PDB entry 8U9R | X-ray diffraction, 3.34 A resolution | chains A and F of the 14 polymer chains in the assembly

Chain A:
Name: DNA-directed RNA polymerase II subunit RPB1
Organism: Saccharomyces cerevisiae
Notes: EC 2.7.7.6
UniProt: P04050 (RPB1_YEAST); numbering as in UniProt (aligned over 1-1733)
Chain sequence (1733 residues; numbered 1 to 1733; the number before each row is that of its first residue):
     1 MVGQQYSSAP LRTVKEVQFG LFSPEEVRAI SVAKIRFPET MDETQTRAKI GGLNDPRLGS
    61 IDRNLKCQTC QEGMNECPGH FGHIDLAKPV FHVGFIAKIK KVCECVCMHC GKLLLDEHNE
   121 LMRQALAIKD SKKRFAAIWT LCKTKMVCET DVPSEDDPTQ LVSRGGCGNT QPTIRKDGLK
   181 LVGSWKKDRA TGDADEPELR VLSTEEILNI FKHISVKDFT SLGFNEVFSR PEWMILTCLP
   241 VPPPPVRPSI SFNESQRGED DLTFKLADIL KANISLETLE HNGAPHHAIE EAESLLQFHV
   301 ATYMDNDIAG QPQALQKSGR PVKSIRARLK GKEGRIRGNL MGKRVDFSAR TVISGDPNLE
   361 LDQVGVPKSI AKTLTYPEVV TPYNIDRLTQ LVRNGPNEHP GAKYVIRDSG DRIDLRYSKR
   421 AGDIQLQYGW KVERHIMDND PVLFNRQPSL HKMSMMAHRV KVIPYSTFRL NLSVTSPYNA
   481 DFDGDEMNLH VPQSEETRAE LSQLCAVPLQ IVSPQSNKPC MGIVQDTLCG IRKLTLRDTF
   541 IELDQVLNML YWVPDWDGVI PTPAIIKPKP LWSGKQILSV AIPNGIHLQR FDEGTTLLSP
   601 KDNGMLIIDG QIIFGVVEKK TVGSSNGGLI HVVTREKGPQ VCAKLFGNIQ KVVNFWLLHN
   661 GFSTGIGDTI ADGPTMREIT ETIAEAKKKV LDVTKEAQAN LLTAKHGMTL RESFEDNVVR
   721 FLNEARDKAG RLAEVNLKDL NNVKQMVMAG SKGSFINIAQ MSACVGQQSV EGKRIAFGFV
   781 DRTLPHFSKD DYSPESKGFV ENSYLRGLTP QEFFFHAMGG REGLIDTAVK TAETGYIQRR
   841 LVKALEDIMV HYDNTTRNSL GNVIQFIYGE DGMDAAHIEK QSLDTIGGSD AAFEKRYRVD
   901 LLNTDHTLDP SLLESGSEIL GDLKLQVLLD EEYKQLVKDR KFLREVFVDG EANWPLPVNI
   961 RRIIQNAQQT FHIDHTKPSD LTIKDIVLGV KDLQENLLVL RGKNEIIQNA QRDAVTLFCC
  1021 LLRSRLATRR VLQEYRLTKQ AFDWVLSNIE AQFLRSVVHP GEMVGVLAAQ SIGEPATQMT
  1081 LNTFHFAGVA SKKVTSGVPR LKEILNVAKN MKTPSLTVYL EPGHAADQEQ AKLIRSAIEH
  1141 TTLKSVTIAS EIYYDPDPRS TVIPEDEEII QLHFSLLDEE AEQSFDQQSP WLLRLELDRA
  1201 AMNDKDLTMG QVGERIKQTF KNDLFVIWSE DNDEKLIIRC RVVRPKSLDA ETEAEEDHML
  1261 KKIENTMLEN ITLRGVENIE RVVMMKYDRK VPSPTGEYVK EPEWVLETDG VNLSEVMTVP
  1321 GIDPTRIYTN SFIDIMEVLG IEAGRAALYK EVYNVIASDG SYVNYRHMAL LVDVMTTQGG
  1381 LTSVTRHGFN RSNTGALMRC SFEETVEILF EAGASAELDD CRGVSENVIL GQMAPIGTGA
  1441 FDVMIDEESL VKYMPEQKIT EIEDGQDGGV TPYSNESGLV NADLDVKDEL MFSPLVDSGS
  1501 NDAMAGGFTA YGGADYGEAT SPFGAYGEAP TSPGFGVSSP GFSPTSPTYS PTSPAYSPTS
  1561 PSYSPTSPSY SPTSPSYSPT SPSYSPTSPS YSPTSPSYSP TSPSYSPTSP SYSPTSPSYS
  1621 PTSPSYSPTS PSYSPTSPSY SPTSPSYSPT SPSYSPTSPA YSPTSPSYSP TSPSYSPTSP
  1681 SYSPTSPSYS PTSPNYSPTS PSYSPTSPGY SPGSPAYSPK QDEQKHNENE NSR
Disordered / not traced: 1-2, 154-162, 166, 187-197, 253-255, 319-320, 336, 1157-1160, 1173-1186, 1244-1254, 1455-1733
Bound ions: Zn2+ site 1: Cys-67, Cys-70, Cys-77, His-80; Zn2+ site 2 near Cys-167 (its only coordinating residue here); Mg2+ site 1: Asp-481, Asp-483, Asp-485 (together with ATP); Mg2+ site 2: Asp-481, Asp-483 (together with ATP)
Small-molecule neighbours: ATP (adenosine-5'-triphosphate): Arg-446, Pro-448, Asn-479, Asp-481, Asp-483, Asp-485, Thr-827, Gln-1078, Leu-1081, Phe-1084, His-1085
Swiss-Prot annotation at these positions:
  - region: Pro-248 to Asp-260 (Lid loop), Asn-306 to Lys-323 (Rudder loop), Pro-810 to Glu-822 (Bridging helix)
  - binding site (Zn(2+)): Cys-67, Cys-70, Cys-77, His-80, Cys-107, Cys-110, Cys-148, Cys-167
  - binding site (Mg(2+)): Asp-481, Asp-483, Asp-485
  - modified residue: Thr-1471 (Phosphothreonine)
  - cross-link (Glycyl lysine isopeptide (Lys-Gly)): Lys-695 (interchain with G-Cter in ubiquitin), Lys-1246 (interchain with G-Cter in ubiquitin), Lys-1350 (interchain with G-Cter in ubiquitin)
Reported in the primary citation:
  - Mg2+ coordination: Asp-481, Asp-483, Asp-485
  - binding site for ATP: Arg-446, Asn-479, Gln-1078, Leu-1081, Phe-1084, His-1085
  - specificity-determining residues: Arg-446
  - contacts within the chain: Thr-834/Thr-1077 (hydrogen bond)

Chain F:
Name: DNA-directed RNA polymerases I, II, and III subunit RPABC2
Organism: Saccharomyces cerevisiae
UniProt: P20435 (RPAB2_YEAST); residue numbers follow UniProt; this construct covers 1-155
Chain sequence (155 residues; each row starts with the number of its first residue):
     1 MSDYEEAFND GNENFEDFDV EHFSDEETYE EKPQFKDGET TDANGKTIVT GGNGPEDFQQ
    61 HEQIRRKTLK EKAIPKDQRA TTPYMTKYER ARILGTRALQ ISMNAPVFVD LEGETDPLRI
   121 AMKELAEKKI PLVIRRYLPD GSFEDWSVEE LIVDL
Disordered / not traced: 1-70
Swiss-Prot annotation at these positions:
  - region: Leu-111 to Leu-132 (Leucine-zipper)
  - modified residue: Ser-24 (Phosphoserine)

How chain A and chain F interact:
Contacting residue pairs (75):
  Val-379(A) / Ser-102(F)
  Val-380(A) / Asn-104(F)  hydrogen bond (backbone-side chain)
  Thr-381(A) / Asn-104(F)  hydrogen bond
  Pro-382(A) / Asn-104(F)
  Tyr-383(A) / Ile-101(F)
  Tyr-383(A) / Val-107(F)
  Tyr-383(A) / Leu-111(F)  hydrophobic
  Tyr-383(A) / Thr-115(F)
  Gly-429(A) / Asn-104(F)
  Ser-494(A) / Leu-99(F)
  Glu-495(A) / Ala-98(F)
  Glu-495(A) / Leu-99(F)
  Glu-495(A) / Asp-116(F)
  Glu-495(A) / Leu-118(F)
  Glu-496(A) / Gly-95(F)
  Glu-496(A) / Leu-99(F)
  Ala-499(A) / Gly-95(F)
  Ala-499(A) / Leu-118(F)  hydrophobic
  Gln-503(A) / Arg-90(F)
  Gln-503(A) / Ala-91(F)
  Leu-504(A) / Lys-87(F)
  Leu-504(A) / Tyr-88(F)  hydrophobic
  Leu-504(A) / Ala-91(F)  hydrophobic
  His-851(A) / Pro-139(F)
  Tyr-852(A) / Thr-81(F)
  Tyr-852(A) / Glu-89(F)  hydrogen bond
  Tyr-852(A) / Arg-136(F)
  Tyr-852(A) / Tyr-137(F)
  Asp-853(A) / Leu-138(F)
  Asp-853(A) / Pro-139(F)
  Arg-857(A) / Pro-139(F)
  Arg-1001(A) / Ala-80(F)
  Arg-1001(A) / Thr-82(F)  hydrogen bond
  Arg-1001(A) / Pro-83(F)
  Leu-1054(A) / Tyr-84(F)
  Arg-1055(A) / Asp-154(F)  salt bridge
  His-1059(A) / Thr-86(F)
  His-1059(A) / Lys-87(F)  hydrogen bond (side chain-backbone)
  Pro-1060(A) / Thr-86(F)
  Gly-1061(A) / Tyr-88(F)
  Glu-1062(A) / Lys-87(F)  salt bridge
  Glu-1062(A) / Tyr-88(F)  hydrogen bond
  Met-1433(A) / Arg-92(F)
  Gly-1437(A) / Tyr-88(F)
  Thr-1438(A) / Tyr-88(F)
  Thr-1438(A) / Arg-92(F)
  Phe-1441(A) / Tyr-88(F)
  Phe-1441(A) / Glu-89(F)
  Phe-1441(A) / Arg-92(F)  hydrogen bond (backbone-side chain)
  Phe-1441(A) / Ile-134(F)  hydrophobic
  Phe-1441(A) / Arg-135(F)
  Asp-1442(A) / Val-133(F)
  Asp-1442(A) / Ile-134(F)
  Asp-1442(A) / Arg-135(F)  hydrogen bond (backbone-backbone)
  Asp-1442(A) / Tyr-137(F)  hydrogen bond
  Val-1443(A) / Arg-92(F)
  Val-1443(A) / Leu-132(F)  hydrophobic
  Val-1443(A) / Val-133(F)
  Met-1444(A) / Pro-131(F)
  Met-1444(A) / Leu-132(F)
  Met-1444(A) / Val-133(F)  hydrogen bond (backbone-backbone)
  Met-1444(A) / Arg-135(F)
  Met-1444(A) / Tyr-137(F)
  Ile-1445(A) / Pro-131(F)
  Ile-1445(A) / Leu-132(F)  hydrophobic
  Asp-1446(A) / Pro-131(F)
  Ser-1449(A) / Pro-131(F)
  Ser-1449(A) / Glu-149(F)
  Leu-1450(A) / Phe-108(F)  hydrophobic
  Leu-1450(A) / Pro-131(F)  hydrophobic
  Lys-1452(A) / Glu-149(F)  salt bridge
  Tyr-1453(A) / Phe-108(F)
  Tyr-1453(A) / Lys-128(F)  hydrogen bond (side chain-backbone)
  Tyr-1453(A) / Lys-129(F)
  Tyr-1453(A) / Glu-149(F)  hydrogen bond
Interface residues without a listed pair, chain A (44 interface residues in all): Tyr-428, Arg-498, Ser-502, Asp-874, Lys-1003, Ala-1051, Met-1063, Ala-1440
Interface residues without a listed pair, chain F (47 interface residues in all): Gln-78, Arg-79, Met-85, Leu-94, Thr-96, Ala-105, Pro-117, Ile-120, Ile-130, Leu-155

Summary:
The interface between chain A and chain F involves 44 residues on one side and 47 on the other, with 12
hydrogen bonds and 3 salt bridges. Polar pairs include Arg-1055(A)/Asp-154(F), Glu-1062(A)/Lys-87(F) and
Lys-1452(A)/Glu-149(F). From the paper: a binding site for ATP at Arg-446(A), Asn-479(A) and Gln-1078(A) among
others; Mg2+ coordination by Asp-481(A), Asp-483(A) and Asp-485(A).
Chain A is DNA-directed RNA polymerase II subunit RPB1 and chain F is DNA-directed RNA polymerases I, II, and
III subunit RPABC2, both from Saccharomyces cerevisiae; the structure, Structural basis of transcription: RNA
polymerase II substrate binding and metal coordination using a free-electron laser, was determined by X-ray
diffraction (same publication as 9BVT, 9BW0 and 8U9X).
